PDB entry 9D5K | X-ray diffraction, 2.70 A resolution | chains A and D of the 4 polymer chains in the assembly

Chain A:
Molecule: Isoform 4 of Double-stranded RNA-specific editase 1
From: Homo sapiens
Notes: EC 3.5.4.37
UniProtKB: P78563 (RED1_HUMAN), isoform P78563-4; residues 215-701 here correspond to UniProt positions 243-729 (UniProt number = residue number + 28)
Chain sequence (487 residues; each row starts with the number of its first residue):
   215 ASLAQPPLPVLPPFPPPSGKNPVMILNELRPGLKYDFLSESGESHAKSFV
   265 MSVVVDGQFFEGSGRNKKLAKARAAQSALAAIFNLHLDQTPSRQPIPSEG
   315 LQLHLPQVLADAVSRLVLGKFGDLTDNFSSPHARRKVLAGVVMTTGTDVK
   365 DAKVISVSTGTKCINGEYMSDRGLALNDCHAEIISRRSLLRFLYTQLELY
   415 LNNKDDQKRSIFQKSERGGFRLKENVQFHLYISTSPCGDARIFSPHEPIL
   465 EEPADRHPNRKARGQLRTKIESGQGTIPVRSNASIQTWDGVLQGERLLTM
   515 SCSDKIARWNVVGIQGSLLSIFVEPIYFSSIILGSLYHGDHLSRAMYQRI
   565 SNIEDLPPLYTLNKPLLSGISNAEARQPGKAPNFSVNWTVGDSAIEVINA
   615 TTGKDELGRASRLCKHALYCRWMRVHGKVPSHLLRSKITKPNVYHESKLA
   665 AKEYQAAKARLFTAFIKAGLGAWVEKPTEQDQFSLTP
Disordered / not traced: 215-315, 700-701
Construct notes: engineered mutation Gln488 (Glu516 in P78563)
Metal / ion sites: Zn2+: His394, Cys451, Cys516 (shared with 1 residue of chain C)
Ligand contacts: inositol hexakisphosphate (IHP): Asn391, Asp392, Ile397, Arg400, Arg401, Thr513, Lys519, Arg522, Gly530, Ser531, Lys629, Tyr658, Lys662, Tyr668, Lys672, Trp687, Val688, Glu689, Lys690, Gln694, Asp695

Chain D:
Molecule: RNA Bottom Strand
Sequence (32 nucleotides; each row starts with the number of its first residue):
     1 CGUAGCUAUCAGAGCCCCCCXGCAUCGCGAGC
Modified / non-standard residues: A1BBA ((1R)-1-(2-amino-8-methyl-4-oxo-3,4-dihydroquinazolin-6-yl)-1,4-anhydro-2-deoxy-5-O-phosphono-D-erythro-pentitol) at position 21

How chain A and chain D interact:
Contacting residue pairs - 25 pairs, chain A then chain D:
  Arg348(A) with G12(D), salt bridge to the phosphate; A13(D), salt bridge to the phosphate
  Ile456(A) with G22(D), sugar contact; C23(D), hydrogen bond to the sugar
  Phe457(A) with C23(D), phosphate contact
  Arg470(A) with U25(D), salt bridge to the phosphate; C26(D), salt bridge to the phosphate
  His471(A) with U25(D), salt bridge to the phosphate
  Arg474(A) with A24(D), salt bridge to the phosphate; U25(D), salt bridge to the phosphate
  Ala476(A) with C23(D), phosphate contact
  Arg477(A) with A24(D), salt bridge to the phosphate
  Arg481(A) with G22(D), hydrogen bond to the phosphate; C23(D), salt bridge to the phosphate
  Gly487(A) with C20(D), sugar contact
  Gln488(A) with C20(D), hydrogen bond to the base; A1BBA_21(D), base contact
  Thr490(A) with G22(D), hydrogen bond to the sugar
  Ile491(A) with A1BBA_21(D), phosphate contact; G22(D), sugar contact
  Pro492(A) with G22(D), phosphate contact
  Arg494(A) with G22(D), salt bridge to the phosphate
  Arg510(A) with C20(D), hydrogen bond to the sugar; A1BBA_21(D), salt bridge to the phosphate
  Lys594(A) with A13(D), phosphate contact
Interface residues without a listed pair, chain A (19 interface residues in all): Ser486, Gly593

In short:
Chain A and chain D form an interface of 19 and 9 residues respectively; the contacts include 5 hydrogen bonds
and 11 salt bridges. Polar pairs include Gln488(A)-C20(D), Ile456(A)-C23(D) and Thr490(A)-G22(D). Bound to
chain A: inositol hexakisphosphate. His394(A), Cys451(A) and Cys516(A) form the Zn2+ site.
Here chain A is Isoform 4 of Double-stranded RNA-specific editase 1 (Homo sapiens) and chain D is RNA Bottom
Strand. Entry 9D5K (Human Adenosine Deaminase Acting on dsRNA (ADAR2-RD) bound to dsRNA containing an expanded
cytidine analog at ...) was determined by X-ray diffraction (same publication as 9D5J).
